3L74 - chains Q and U of the 20 polymer chains in the assembly; structure by X-ray diffraction, 2.76 A resolution.

== Chain Q ==
Protein: Mitochondrial cytochrome C1, heme protein
Source organism: Gallus gallus
Notes: EC 1.10.2.2
Reference sequence: D0VX26 (D0VX26_CHICK); numbering as in UniProt (aligned over 1-241)
Amino-acid sequence (241 residues; row label = number of the first residue in the row):
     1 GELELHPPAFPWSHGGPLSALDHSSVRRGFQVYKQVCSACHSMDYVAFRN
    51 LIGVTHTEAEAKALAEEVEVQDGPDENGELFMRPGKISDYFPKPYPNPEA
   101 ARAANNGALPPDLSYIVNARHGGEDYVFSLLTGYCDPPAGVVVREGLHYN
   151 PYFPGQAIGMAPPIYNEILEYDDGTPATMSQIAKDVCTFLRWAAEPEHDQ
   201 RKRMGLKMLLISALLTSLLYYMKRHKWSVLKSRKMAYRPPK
Bound ions: heme c Fe: H41, M160
Residues lining bound ligands: heme c (HEC): V32, V36, C37, C40, H41, N105, A108, L109, P110, P111, L113, I116, R120, Y126, V127, L130, L131, F153, I158, G159, M160, P163, I164, V186, L190

== Chain U ==
Protein: Mitochondrial ubiquinol-cytochrome C reductase 11 kDa protein, complex III subunit VIII
Source organism: Gallus gallus
Notes: EC 1.10.2.2
Reference sequence: D0VX28 (D0VX28_CHICK); residues 2-78 here correspond to UniProt positions 1-77 (UniProt number = residue number - 1)
Amino-acid sequence (77 residues; numbered 2 to 78; the number before each row is that of its first residue):
     2 LRGSGEEEEEELVDPLTTIREHCEQTEKCVKARERLELCDARVSSRSHTE
    52 EQCTEELFDFLHARDHCVAHKLFNKLK
Unresolved in the structure: 2-11
Disulfide bonds: C24-C68, C40-C54

== How chain Q and chain U interact ==
Pairs across the interface (51):
  L3(Q) with F59(U)
  E4(Q) with F59(U)
  L5(Q) with F59(U); H63(U)
  P8(Q) with D66(U); A70(U), hydrophobic
  F10(Q) with A70(U), hydrophobic; F74(U), hydrophobic
  P11(Q) with A70(U); F74(U)
  W12(Q) with F74(U), hydrophobic
  R28(Q) with K78(U), hydrogen bond (side chain-backbone)
  F128(Q) with L73(U), hydrophobic; F74(U), hydrophobic
  T132(Q) with L17(U); R21(U), hydrogen bond (backbone-side chain)
  P138(Q) with C54(U); T55(U); L58(U)
  A139(Q) with D41(U); V44(U), hydrophobic; Q53(U); C54(U), hydrogen bond (backbone-backbone)
  G140(Q) with V44(U); E52(U); Q53(U), hydrogen bond (backbone-side chain)
  V141(Q) with Q53(U); T55(U)
  Y149(Q) with L58(U); F59(U)
  P151(Q) with F59(U), hydrophobic; L62(U), hydrophobic
  Y152(Q) with D66(U), hydrogen bond
  Q156(Q) with F59(U)
  N166(Q) with L13(U); D15(U)
  E167(Q) with L13(U)
  D173(Q) with K78(U), salt bridge
  T175(Q) with K78(U), hydrogen bond
  T178(Q) with V14(U); D15(U), hydrogen bond; P16(U)
  M179(Q) with D15(U), hydrogen bond (backbone-side chain)
  S180(Q) with D15(U), hydrogen bond; L17(U); L73(U); L77(U)
  Q181(Q) with L77(U); K78(U), hydrogen bond (side chain-backbone)
  K184(Q) with F74(U); K78(U), hydrogen bond (side chain-backbone)
Other interface residues (no listed pair), chain Q (31 interface residues in all): A9, G133, D136, D185
Other interface residues (no listed pair), chain U (25 interface residues in all): E12, S45, H67

== Overview ==
31 residues of chain Q face 25 of chain U across their interface; the contacts include 11 hydrogen bonds and 1
salt bridge. Among the polar pairs are D173(Q)-K78(U), R28(Q)-K78(U) and T132(Q)-R21(U). Chain Q binds heme c.
Here chain Q is Mitochondrial cytochrome C1, heme protein and chain U is Mitochondrial ubiquinol-cytochrome C
reductase 11 kDa protein, complex III subunit VIII, both from Gallus gallus. Entry 3L74 (Cytochrome BC1
complex from chicken with famoxadone bound) was determined by X-ray diffraction.
